PDB entry 9FZY | electron microscopy, 2.71 A resolution | chains D and C of the 6 polymer chains in the assembly

# Chain D
Molecule: CO-methylating acetyl-CoA synthase
Organism: Clostridium autoethanogenum DSM 10061
Notes: EC 2.3.1.169
Reference sequence: F8TEQ9 (F8TEQ9_9CLOT); residue numbers follow UniProt; this construct covers 1-708
Sequence (708 residues; each row starts with the number of its first residue):
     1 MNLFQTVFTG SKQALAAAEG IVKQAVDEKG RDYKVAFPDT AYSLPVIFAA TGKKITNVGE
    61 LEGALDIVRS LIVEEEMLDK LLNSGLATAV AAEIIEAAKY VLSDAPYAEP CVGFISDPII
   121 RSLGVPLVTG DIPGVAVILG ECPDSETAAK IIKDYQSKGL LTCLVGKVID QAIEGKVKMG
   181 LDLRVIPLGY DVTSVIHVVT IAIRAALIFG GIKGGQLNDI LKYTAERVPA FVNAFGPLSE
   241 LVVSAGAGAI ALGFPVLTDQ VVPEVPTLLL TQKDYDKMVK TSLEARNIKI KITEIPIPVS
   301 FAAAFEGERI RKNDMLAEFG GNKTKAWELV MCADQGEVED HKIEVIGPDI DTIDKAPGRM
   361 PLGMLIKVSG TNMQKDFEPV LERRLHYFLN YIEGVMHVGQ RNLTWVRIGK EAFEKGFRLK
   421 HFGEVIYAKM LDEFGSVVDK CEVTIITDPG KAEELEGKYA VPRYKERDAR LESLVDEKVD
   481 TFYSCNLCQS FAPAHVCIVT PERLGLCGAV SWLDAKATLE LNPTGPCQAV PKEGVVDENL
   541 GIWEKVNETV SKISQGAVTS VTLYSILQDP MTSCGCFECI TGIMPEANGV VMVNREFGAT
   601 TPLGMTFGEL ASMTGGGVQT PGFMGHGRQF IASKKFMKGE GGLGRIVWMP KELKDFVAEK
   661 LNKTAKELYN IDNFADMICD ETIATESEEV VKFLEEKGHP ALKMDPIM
Metal / ion sites: 4Fe-4S cluster Fe: Cys485, Cys488, Cys497, Cys507; Ni2+ site 1: Cys488, Cys574, Cys576 (together with 4Fe-4S cluster); Ni2+ site 2: Cys574, Gly575, Cys576
Residues lining bound ligands: 4Fe-4S cluster (SF4): Cys485, Asn486, Leu487, Cys488, His495, Cys497, Gly505, Leu506, Cys507, Val510, Cys574, Cys576

# Chain C
Molecule: Carbon monoxide dehydrogenase/acetyl-CoA synthase beta subunit
Organism: Clostridium autoethanogenum DSM 10061
Notes: EC 1.2.7.4
Sequence (630 residues; numbered 2 to 631; the number before each row is that of its first residue):
     2 EEKAKSIDQA TLQLLDKAKQ DGVETVWDRK ADMKVQCGFG SAGVCCRNCS MGPCRVSPVP
    62 GKGVERGICG ATADVIVSRN FARMVAAGTA AHSDHGRSIA LSLYHTSKDG DIKVKDENKL
   122 KEVAKSFNVE TEGRDIYDIA HDVAKEGLSN YGKQLGEVTL PPSLPEKRKE LWRKLGVYPR
   182 AVDREIAAVM HSTHIGCNAD AEAMIKMSMR CSLTDGWMGS FMGTEFSDIM FGTPHSIDTE
   242 ANLGVLEKNS VNVVLHGHEP LLSEMVVEAA SDPELVELAK SVGADGINLC GMCCTGNEVS
   302 MRHGIKIAGN FMQQELAVVT GAVDGLIVDV QCIMPALAKL SKSYHTKFIT TSPKAHITDS
   362 IYMEFDEENP LDSAKKILKE AILNFKNRDQ SKVMIPELKC KAILGYSVEE IINKLDKVVN
   422 TQIGPMQTVK PLADVLVSGV LRGAAAVVGC NNPKVVQDSA HIETIKGLIK NDVIVVVTGC
   482 AAQAAAKYGL LQKEAAEKYA GPGLATVCKL VDIPPVLHMG SCVDISRILD LVGRVANLLG
   542 VDMSDLPVAG VAPEWMSEKA VAIGTYVVTS GIDTWLGVAP PVTGGPEVVD ILTNKMEDWV
   602 GAKFFIETDP HKAVEQIVNR MNEKRKKLGI
Disordered / not traced: 2-3
Metal / ion sites: 4Fe-4S cluster Fe site 1: Cys38, Cys46 (shared with 2 residues of chain B); 4Fe-4S cluster Fe site 2: Cys47, Cys50, Cys55, Cys70; Fe(3)-Ni(1)-S(4) cluster Fe: His259, Cys295, Cys333, Cys451, Cys481, Cys523
Residues lining bound ligands:
  - Fe(3)-Ni(1)-S(4) cluster (RQM): His259, Cys294, Cys295, Phe312, Cys333, Gly450, Cys451, Gly480, Cys481, Cys523, Met557, Ser558, Lys560
  - 4Fe-4S cluster (SF4), molecule 1: Cys38, Phe40, Gly41, Cys46, Arg48, Arg56
  - 4Fe-4S cluster (SF4), molecule 2: Cys47, Arg48, Asn49, Cys50, Met52, Gly53, Cys55, Gly68, Ile69, Cys70, Ala72, Ile77, Arg80, Ile196

# How chain D and chain C interact
Pairs across the interface (41):
  Asn2(D) - Gly630(C)
  Asn2(D) - Ile631(C)  hydrogen bond (side chain-backbone)
  Leu3(D) - Ser439(C)
  Phe4(D) - Ser439(C)
  Phe4(D) - Gly440(C)
  Phe4(D) - Arg443(C)
  Glu76(D) - Arg443(C)  salt bridge
  Met77(D) - Asp473(C)
  Leu78(D) - Gly504(C)
  Leu78(D) - Thr507(C)
  Asp79(D) - Pro503(C)
  Pro263(D) - Ser439(C)
  Glu264(D) - Lys431(C)  salt bridge
  Glu264(D) - Asp435(C)
  Glu264(D) - Ser439(C)
  Val265(D) - Ser439(C)
  Val265(D) - Val441(C)  hydrophobic
  Pro266(D) - Val419(C)
  Pro266(D) - Pro432(C)
  Pro266(D) - Val436(C)
  Pro266(D) - Leu511(C)
  Thr267(D) - Val419(C)
  Thr267(D) - Leu511(C)
  Leu270(D) - Asn421(C)
  Leu270(D) - Ile424(C)  hydrophobic
  Thr271(D) - Ile424(C)
  Gln272(D) - Gln423(C)  hydrogen bond (side chain-backbone)
  Gln272(D) - Ile424(C)
  Lys277(D) - Gln423(C)  hydrogen bond (side chain-backbone)
  Lys280(D) - Gln423(C)
  Thr281(D) - Asn421(C)  hydrogen bond (backbone-side chain)
  Thr281(D) - Gln423(C)
  Thr281(D) - Ile424(C)
  Glu284(D) - Val420(C)
  Glu284(D) - Asn421(C)
  Glu284(D) - Thr422(C)  hydrogen bond (side chain-backbone)
  Glu284(D) - Gln423(C)  hydrogen bond (side chain-backbone)
  Ala285(D) - Asn421(C)
  Gln335(D) - Thr422(C)
  Gln335(D) - Met427(C)
  Lys440(D) - Thr422(C)
Interface residues without a listed pair, chain C (24 interface residues in all): Lys471, Asn472

# In short
Chain D and chain C form an interface of 22 and 24 residues respectively; the contacts include 6 hydrogen
bonds and 2 salt bridges. Polar contacts include Glu76(D)-Arg443(C), Glu264(D)-Lys431(C) and
Asn2(D)-Ile631(C). Bound to chain D: 4Fe-4S cluster.
Chain D is CO-methylating acetyl-CoA synthase and chain C is Carbon monoxide dehydrogenase/acetyl-CoA synthase
beta subunit, both from Clostridium autoethanogenum DSM 10061; the structure, Structure of carbon monoxide
dehydrogenase/acetyl-CoA synthase (CODH/ACS) in complex with corrinoid iron-sulfur protein (CoFeSP) from
Clostridium ..., was determined by electron microscopy (same publication as 9FZZ, 9G00, 9G01, 9G02, 9G03 and
9G7I).
